Entry 3ODS (X-ray diffraction, 1.90 A resolution); this record covers chain A.

== Chain A ==
Protein: Symplekin
From: Homo sapiens
Notes: fragment: N-terminal domain
UniProt: Q92797 (SYMPK_HUMAN); residues 1-395 here = UniProt positions 1-395
Sequence (415 residues; row label = number of the first residue in the row; numbers below 1 keep their minus sign (Met-19 is residue -19)):
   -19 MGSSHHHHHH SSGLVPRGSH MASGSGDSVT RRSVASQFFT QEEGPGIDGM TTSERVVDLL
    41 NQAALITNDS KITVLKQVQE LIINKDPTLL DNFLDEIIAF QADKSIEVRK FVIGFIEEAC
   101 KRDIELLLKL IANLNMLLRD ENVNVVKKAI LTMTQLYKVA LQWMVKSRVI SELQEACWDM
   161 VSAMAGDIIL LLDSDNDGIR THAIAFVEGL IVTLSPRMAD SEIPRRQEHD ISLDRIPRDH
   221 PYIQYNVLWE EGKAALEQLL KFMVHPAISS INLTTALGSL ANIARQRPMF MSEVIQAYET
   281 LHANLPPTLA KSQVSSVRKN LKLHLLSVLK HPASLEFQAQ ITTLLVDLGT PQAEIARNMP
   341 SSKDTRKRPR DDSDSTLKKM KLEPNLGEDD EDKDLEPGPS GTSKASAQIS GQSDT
Not modelled in the structure: -19 to 29, 350-395
Sequence notes: expression tag (-19 to 0); engineered mutation Ala185 (Lys in Q92797)
Swiss-Prot annotation at these positions:
  - motif: Thr345 to Met360 (Nuclear localization signal)
  - modified residue: Ser13 (Phosphoserine)
  - cross-link: Lys361 (Glycyl lysine isopeptide (Lys-Gly) (interchain with G-Cter in SUMO1))
From the paper describing this entry:
  - mutagenesis - K185A: unchanged stability

== Summary ==
The paper reports that K185A leaves stability unchanged.
Chain A is Symplekin (Homo sapiens); the structure, Crystal structure of the K185A mutant of the N-terminal
domain of human Symplekin, was determined by X-ray diffraction together with 3O2Q, 3O2S, 3O2T and 3ODR from
the same study.
